5G33 - chains B and F of the 6 polymer chains in the assembly; structure by X-ray diffraction, 2.40 A resolution.

Chain B:
Protein: RAD14
Source organism: Saccharomyces cerevisiae
Reference sequence: P28519 (RAD14_YEAST); numbering as in UniProt (aligned over 188-306)
Amino-acid sequence (131 residues; each row starts with the number of its first residue):
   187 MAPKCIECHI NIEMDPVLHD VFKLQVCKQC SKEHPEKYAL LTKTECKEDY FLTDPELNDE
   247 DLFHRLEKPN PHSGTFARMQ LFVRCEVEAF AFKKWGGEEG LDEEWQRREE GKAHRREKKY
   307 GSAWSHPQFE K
Disordered / not traced: 187, 303-317
Sequence notes: initiating methionine (187); expression tag (307-317)
Curated features (UniProtKB/Swiss-Prot):
  - zinc finger: Cys191 to Cys216
  - binding site (Zn(2+)): Cys191, Cys194, Cys213, Cys216
  - mutagenesis: Val207 (V207M: In RAD14-2; loss of recognition of cyclobutane pyrimidine dimers), Cys216 (C216Y: In RAD14-2; loss of recognition of cyclobutane pyrimidine dimers)

Chain F:
Molecule: 14-nt DNA strand
Source organism: Synthetic construct
Sequence (14 nucleotides; row label = number of the first residue in the row):
     1 GTGATGACGT AGAG

Chain B / chain F interface:
Pairs across the interface - 8 pairs, chain B then chain F:
  Thr239(B) - DA7(F)  hydrogen bond to the phosphate
  Pro241(B) - DG6(F)  phosphate contact
  Pro241(B) - DA7(F)  phosphate contact
  Phe262(B) - DG14(F)  base contact
  Arg294(B) - DC8(F)  sugar contact
  Arg294(B) - DG9(F)  salt bridge to the phosphate
  Lys298(B) - DT10(F)  phosphate contact
  Arg301(B) - DG9(F)  phosphate contact
Also at the interface, not in a pair above, chain B (8 interface residues in all): Asn256, Glu290

Summary:
8 residues of chain B face 6 of chain F across their interface; the contacts include 1 hydrogen bond and 1
salt bridge. Polar contacts include Thr239(B)-DA7(F) and Arg294(B)-DG9(F). Curated annotation (UniProt) lists
4 Zn2+-binding residues and 2 mutagenesis sites on chain B.
Here chain B is RAD14 (Saccharomyces cerevisiae) and chain F is a 14-nt DNA strand (Synthetic construct).
Entry 5G33 (Structure of Rad14 in complex with acetylnaphtyl-guanine containing DNA) was determined by X-ray
diffraction (same publication as 5G32, 5G34 and 5G35).
